8VD0 - chains C and D of the 4 polymer chains in the assembly; structure by X-ray diffraction, 2.40 A resolution.

Chain C:
Name: Hybrid insulin peptide (HIP; InsC8-15-IAPP74-80), MHC class II HLA-DQ-beta-1 chimera
Source organism: Homo sapiens
UniProtKB: O19707 (O19707_HUMAN); residues 19-210 here correspond to UniProt positions 1-192 (UniProt number = residue number - 18)
Chain sequence (213 residues; row label = number of the first residue in the row; numbers below 1 keep their minus sign (Gly-2 is residue -2)):
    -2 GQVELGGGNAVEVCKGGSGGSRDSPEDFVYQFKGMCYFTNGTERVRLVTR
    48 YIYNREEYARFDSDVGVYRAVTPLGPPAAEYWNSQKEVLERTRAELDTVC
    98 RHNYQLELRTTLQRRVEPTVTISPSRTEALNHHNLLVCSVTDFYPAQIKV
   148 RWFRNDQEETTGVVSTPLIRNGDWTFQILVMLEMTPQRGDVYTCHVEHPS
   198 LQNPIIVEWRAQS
Disordered / not traced: 14-20, 122-130, 208-210
Disulfides: Cys33-Cys97, Cys135-Cys191

Chain D:
Name: T-CELL-RECEPTOR, TCR ET650-4 alpha
Source organism: Homo sapiens
Chain sequence (206 residues; numbered 2 to 223; 16 numbers in that range are skipped by the numbering (no residue carries them; nothing is unmodelled there); the number before each row is that of its first residue):
     2 MKTTQ
     8 PPSMDCAEGRAANLPCNHSTISG
    36 NEYVYWYRQIHSQGPQYIIHGLK
    64 NNETN
    74 EMASLIITEDRKSSTLILPHATLRDTAVYYCIVRVAIEGSQGNLIFGKGT
   124 KLSVKPNIQNPDPAVYQLRDSKSSDKSVCLFTDFDSQTNVSQSKDSDVYI
   174 TDKCVLDMRSMDFKSNSAVAWSNKSDFACANAFNNSIIPEDTFFPSPESS
Disordered / not traced: 220-223
Disulfides: Cys23-Cys104, Cys152-Cys202

How chain C and chain D interact:
Contacting residue pairs - 24 pairs, chain C then chain D:
  Gly-2(C) - Ile110(D)
  Gly-2(C) - Glu111(D)  hydrogen bond (backbone-backbone)
  Gln-1(C) - Lys3(D)  hydrogen bond
  Gln-1(C) - Ser29(D)
  Gln-1(C) - Glu37(D)  hydrogen bond
  Gln-1(C) - Ala109(D)  hydrogen bond (side chain-backbone)
  Gln-1(C) - Ile110(D)
  Val0(C) - Asn36(D)  hydrogen bond (backbone-side chain)
  Val0(C) - Ala109(D)  hydrogen bond (backbone-backbone)
  Val0(C) - Ile110(D)
  Val0(C) - Glu111(D)
  Glu1(C) - Asn36(D)
  Leu2(C) - Gln114(D)
  Glu84(C) - Tyr40(D)
  Arg88(C) - Tyr38(D)
  Arg88(C) - Tyr40(D)  hydrogen bond
  Arg88(C) - His55(D)  hydrogen bond
  Ala91(C) - Tyr38(D)
  Asp94(C) - Lys58(D)  salt bridge
  Thr95(C) - Asn36(D)
  Thr95(C) - Leu57(D)
  His99(C) - Ser29(D)
  His99(C) - Gly30(D)
  His99(C) - Asn36(D)  hydrogen bond

Overview:
11 residues of chain C face 14 of chain D across their interface, with 9 hydrogen bonds and 1 salt bridge.
Among the polar pairs are Asp94(C)-Lys58(D), Gln-1(C)-Lys3(D) and Gln-1(C)-Glu37(D).
Chain C is Hybrid insulin peptide (HIP; InsC8-15-IAPP74-80), MHC class II HLA-DQ-beta-1 chimera and chain D is
T-CELL-RECEPTOR, TCR ET650-4 alpha, both from Homo sapiens; the structure, Human TCR ET650-4 in complex with
DQ8-InsC8-15-IAPP2, was determined by X-ray diffraction, deposited together with 8VCX, 8VCY, 8VD2, 8VDD and
8VDU.
